7XBW - chains D and E of the 4 polymer chains in the assembly; structure by electron microscopy, 2.80 A resolution.

# Chain D
Name: Guanine nucleotide-binding protein G(I)/G(S)/G(T) subunit beta-1
Source organism: Homo sapiens
Reference sequence: P62873 (GBB1_HUMAN); residue numbers follow UniProt; this construct covers 1-340
Chain sequence (346 residues; row label = number of the first residue in the row; numbers below 1 keep their minus sign (His-5 is residue -5)):
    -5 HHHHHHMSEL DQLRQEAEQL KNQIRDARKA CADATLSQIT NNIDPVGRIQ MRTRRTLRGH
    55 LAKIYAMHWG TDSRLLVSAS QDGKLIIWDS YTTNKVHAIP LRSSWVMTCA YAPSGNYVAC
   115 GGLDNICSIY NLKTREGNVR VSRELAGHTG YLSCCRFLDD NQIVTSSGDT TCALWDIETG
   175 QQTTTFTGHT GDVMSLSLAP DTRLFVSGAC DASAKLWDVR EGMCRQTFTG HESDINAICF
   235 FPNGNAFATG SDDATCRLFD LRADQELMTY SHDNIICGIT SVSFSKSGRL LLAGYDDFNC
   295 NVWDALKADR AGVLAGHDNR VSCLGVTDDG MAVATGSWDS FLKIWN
Disordered / not traced: -5 to 11
Differences from the reference sequence: expression tag (-5 to 0)
Swiss-Prot annotation at these positions:
  - modified residue: Ser2 (N-acetylserine), His266 (Phosphohistidine)
  - natural variant: Leu30 (L30F: In MRD42; uncertain significance), Arg52 (R52G: In MRD42), Gly64 (G64V: In MRD42), Asp76 (D76E: In MRD42; D76G: In MRD42), Gly77 (G77S: In MRD42), Lys78 (K78R: In MRD42), Ile80 (I80N: In MRD42; I80T: In MRD42), His91 (H91R: In MRD42; uncertain significance), Ala92 (A92T: In MRD42), Pro94 (P94S: In MRD42), Leu95 (L95P: In MRD42), Arg96 (R96L: In MRD42), 5 further natural variant entries in UniProt

# Chain E
Name: Guanine nucleotide-binding protein G(I)/G(S)/G(O) subunit gamma-2
Source organism: Homo sapiens
Reference sequence: P59768 (GBG2_HUMAN); numbering as in UniProt (aligned over 1-71)
Chain sequence (71 residues; each row starts with the number of its first residue):
     1 MASNNTASIA QARKLVEQLK MEANIDRIKV SKAAADLMAY CEAHAKEDPL LTPVPASENP
    61 FREKKFFCAI L
Disordered / not traced: 1-8, 62-71
Swiss-Prot annotation at these positions:
  - modified residue: Ala2 (N-acetylalanine), Cys68 (Cysteine methyl ester)
  - lipidation: Cys68 (S-geranylgeranyl cysteine)

# Chain D / chain E interface
Contacting residue pairs (62):
  Leu14(D) - Val16(E)
  Leu14(D) - Leu19(E)  hydrophobic
  Cys25(D) - Ile28(E)
  Cys25(D) - Lys29(E)
  Cys25(D) - Val30(E)  hydrogen bond (backbone-backbone)
  Ala26(D) - Val30(E)  hydrophobic
  Asp27(D) - Val30(E)
  Asp27(D) - Ser31(E)
  Ala28(D) - Val30(E)
  Leu30(D) - Ala34(E)  hydrophobic
  Ile33(D) - Ser31(E)
  Ile33(D) - Ala34(E)  hydrophobic
  Ile37(D) - Glu42(E)
  Val40(D) - Leu51(E)  hydrophobic
  Arg48(D) - Asn59(E)
  Arg48(D) - Phe61(E)
  Arg49(D) - Phe61(E)  hydrogen bond (side chain-backbone)
  Ser67(D) - Phe61(E)
  Ser84(D) - Phe61(E)
  Tyr85(D) - Pro60(E)  hydrophobic
  Tyr85(D) - Phe61(E)  hydrophobic
  Arg219(D) - Glu22(E)
  Arg219(D) - Ile25(E)
  Gln220(D) - Ile25(E)
  Phe235(D) - Leu37(E)  hydrophobic
  Phe235(D) - Tyr40(E)  hydrophobic
  Phe235(D) - Cys41(E)  hydrophobic
  Pro236(D) - Tyr40(E)  hydrogen bond (backbone-side chain)
  Asn237(D) - Tyr40(E)
  Ala240(D) - Leu37(E)  hydrophobic
  Leu252(D) - Leu37(E)  hydrophobic
  Asp254(D) - Ala33(E)
  Arg256(D) - Arg27(E)
  Arg256(D) - Ile28(E)  hydrogen bond (backbone-backbone)
  Ala257(D) - Ile28(E)
  Ala257(D) - Val30(E)  hydrophobic
  Leu261(D) - Val30(E)  hydrophobic
  Leu261(D) - Ala34(E)  hydrophobic
  Ser279(D) - Asp48(E)  hydrogen bond
  Ser279(D) - Leu50(E)
  Lys280(D) - Glu47(E)
  Lys280(D) - Asp48(E)
  Ser281(D) - Tyr40(E)
  Ser281(D) - Cys41(E)
  Ser281(D) - His44(E)
  Ser281(D) - Asp48(E)  hydrogen bond
  Gly282(D) - Cys41(E)
  Arg283(D) - Cys41(E)
  Arg283(D) - Leu51(E)
  Leu284(D) - Leu50(E)  hydrophobic
  Leu286(D) - Leu50(E)  hydrophobic
  Leu300(D) - Met38(E)  hydrophobic
  Leu300(D) - Cys41(E)  hydrophobic
  Asp323(D) - Pro49(E)
  Gly324(D) - Pro49(E)
  Gly324(D) - Leu50(E)
  Met325(D) - Phe61(E)  hydrophobic
  Ala326(D) - Phe61(E)  hydrophobic
  Val327(D) - Leu50(E)  hydrophobic
  Ile338(D) - Phe61(E)  hydrophobic
  Asn340(D) - Asn59(E)
  Asn340(D) - Phe61(E)
Interface residues without a listed pair, chain D (45 interface residues in all): Ile18, Ile43, Trp63, Asn239, Asp258
Interface residues without a listed pair, chain E (29 interface residues in all): Lys20, Met21, Asp36, Ala45

# In short
Chain D and chain E form an interface of 45 and 29 residues respectively; the contacts include 6 hydrogen
bonds. Polar pairs include Arg49(D)-Phe61(E), Pro236(D)-Tyr40(E) and Ser279(D)-Asp48(E).
Here chain D is Guanine nucleotide-binding protein G(I)/G(S)/G(T) subunit beta-1 and chain E is Guanine
nucleotide-binding protein G(I)/G(S)/G(O) subunit gamma-2, both from Homo sapiens. Entry 7XBW (Cryo-EM
structure of the human chemokine receptor CX3CR1 in complex with Gi1) was determined by electron microscopy
(same publication as 7XBX).
